3OM3 - chains A and B; structure by X-ray diffraction, 2.60 A resolution.

[Chain A]
Name: Cytochrome c oxidase, aa3 type, subunit I
Organism: Rhodobacter sphaeroides 2.4.1
Notes: EC 1.9.3.1
UniProt: Q3J5A7 (Q3J5A7_RHOS4); numbering as in UniProt (aligned over 17-551)
Sequence (535 residues; numbered 17 to 551; the number before each row is that of its first residue):
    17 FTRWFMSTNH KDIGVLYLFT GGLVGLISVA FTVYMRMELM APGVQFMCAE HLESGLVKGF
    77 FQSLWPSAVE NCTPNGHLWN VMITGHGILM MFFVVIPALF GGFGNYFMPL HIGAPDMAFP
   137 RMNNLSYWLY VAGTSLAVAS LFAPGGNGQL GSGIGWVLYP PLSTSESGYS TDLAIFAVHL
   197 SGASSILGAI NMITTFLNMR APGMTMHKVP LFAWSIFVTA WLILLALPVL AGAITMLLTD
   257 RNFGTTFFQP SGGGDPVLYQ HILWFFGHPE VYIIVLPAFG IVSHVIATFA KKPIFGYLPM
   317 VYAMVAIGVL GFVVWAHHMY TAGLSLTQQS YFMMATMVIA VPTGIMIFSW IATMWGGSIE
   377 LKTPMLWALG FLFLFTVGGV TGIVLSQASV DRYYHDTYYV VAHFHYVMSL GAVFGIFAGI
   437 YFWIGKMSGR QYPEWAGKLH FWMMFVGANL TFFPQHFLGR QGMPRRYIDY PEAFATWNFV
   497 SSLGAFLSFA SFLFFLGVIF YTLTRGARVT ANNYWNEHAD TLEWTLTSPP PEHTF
Differences from the reference sequence: engineered mutation Met362 (Lys in Q3J5A7)
Disulfide bonds: Cys64-Cys88
Covalently attached groups: covalent link His284-Tyr288
Bound ions: Ca2+: Glu54, Ala57, Gly59, Gln61; heme a Fe site 1: His102, His421; Cu+: His284, His333, His334; Mg2+: Asp412 (shared with Glu254(B) of chain B); heme a Fe site 2 near His419 (its only coordinating residue here)
Ligand contacts:
  - heme a (HEA), molecule 1: Leu34, Gly37, Gly38, Gly41, Val45, Thr48, Met51, Arg52, Trp95, Ile99, His102, Gly103, Met106, Met107, Val110, Val111, Ala114, Gly171, Trp172, Tyr414, Val417, Phe420, His421, Met424, Ser425, Val429, Ile432, Phe433, Ile436, Met460, Thr467, Phe468, Gln471, Arg481, Arg482, Tyr483, Ala501, Ser504, Phe508, Phe511
  - heme a (HEA), molecule 2: Trp172, Trp280, Val287, Tyr288, Val291, His333, His334, Tyr336, Thr352, Ile355, Ala356, Thr359, Gly360, Ile361, Ile363, Phe364, Phe391, Thr392, Gly395, Val396, Gly398, Ile399, Leu401, Ser402, Asp407, His411, Val416, His419, Phe420, Val423, Met424, Arg481

[Chain B]
Name: Cytochrome c oxidase subunit 2
Organism: Rhodobacter sphaeroides 2.4.1
Notes: EC 1.9.3.1
UniProt: Q3J5G0 (Q3J5G0_RHOS4); numbering as in UniProt (aligned over 30-281)
Sequence (256 residues; each row starts with the number of its first residue):
    30 LEIIGRPQPG GTGFQPSASP VATQIHWLDG FILVIIAAIT IFVTLLILYA VWRFHEKRNK
    90 VPARFTHNSP LEIAWTIVPI VILVAIGAFS LPVLFNQQEI PEADVTVKVT GYQWYWGYEY
   150 PDEEISFESY MIGSPATGGD NRMSPEVEQQ LIEAGYSRDE FLLATDTAMV VPVNKTVVVQ
   210 VTGADVIHSW TVPAFGVKQD AVPGRLAQLW FRAEREGIFF GQCSELCGIS HAYMPITVKV
   270 VSEEAYAAWL EQHHHH
Differences from the reference sequence: expression tag (282-285)
Bound ions: Cd2+ site 1 near Glu101 (its only coordinating residue here); Cu+ site 1: His217, Cys252, Cys256, Met263; Cu+ site 2: Cys252, Glu254, Cys256, His260; Mg2+: Glu254 (shared with Asp412(A) of chain A); Cd2+ site 2: Glu280, His283, His285
Ligand contacts:
  - heme a (HEA): Ile68, Val72, Pro108, Ile111, Leu112
  - (2S,3R)-heptane-1,2,3-triol (HTH): Asp151, Glu152, Glu153, Ala276, Leu279, Glu280, His283

[Interface between chain A and chain B]
Pairs across the interface (168; chain A residue first):
  Val60(A) with Tyr262(B)
  Val85(A) with Arg171(B), hydrogen bond (backbone-side chain); Met172(B)
  Glu86(A) with Arg171(B), hydrogen bond (backbone-side chain)
  Asn87(A) with Arg171(B)
  Cys88(A) with Arg171(B)
  Thr89(A) with Arg171(B)
  Pro90(A) with Asp169(B); Asn170(B); Tyr262(B)
  Asn91(A) with Ile258(B)
  Gly92(A) with Ile258(B)
  His93(A) with Ile258(B)
  Asn96(A) with Leu255(B); Gly257(B), hydrogen bond (side chain-backbone)
  Asn163(A) with Ile258(B)
  Gln165(A) with Ile258(B)
  Ile170(A) with Leu255(B)
  Gly171(A) with Leu255(B)
  Tyr175(A) with Glu254(B)
  Pro176(A) with Ile216(B)
  Pro177(A) with Asp214(B)
  Leu178(A) with Gln142(B); Val215(B), hydrophobic; Leu255(B); Cys256(B); Gly257(B)
  Pro266(A) with Pro232(B); Gly233(B)
  Asp271(A) with Arg234(B), salt bridge
  Pro272(A) with Pro232(B)
  Val273(A) with Arg234(B)
  Gln276(A) with Ile216(B)
  Lys307(A) with Glu85(B), salt bridge; Pro91(B)
  Lys308(A) with Ala92(B); Phe94(B)
  Pro309(A) with Arg93(B); Thr95(B)
  Ile310(A) with Thr95(B)
  Phe311(A) with Phe94(B), hydrophobic; Thr95(B); His96(B); Asn97(B); Glu101(B); Trp104(B), hydrophobic
  Gly312(A) with Thr95(B), hydrogen bond (backbone-backbone)
  Thr337(A) with Gln228(B), hydrogen bond (backbone-side chain); Asp229(B), hydrogen bond
  Ala338(A) with Asp229(B)
  Gly339(A) with Gln228(B); Arg234(B)
  Leu342(A) with Leu123(B), hydrophobic; Phe124(B), hydrophobic
  Gln345(A) with Leu123(B); Gln127(B), hydrogen bond
  Ser346(A) with Leu120(B); Leu123(B); Phe124(B)
  Met349(A) with Ser119(B)
  Met353(A) with Leu112(B)
  Val357(A) with Ile109(B), hydrophobic; Leu112(B), hydrophobic
  Ile361(A) with Trp104(B); Thr105(B); Pro108(B), hydrophobic
  Ile363(A) with Val72(B), hydrophobic
  Phe364(A) with Trp104(B), hydrophobic
  Ser365(A) with Trp104(B)
  Ala368(A) with Trp104(B), hydrophobic
  Trp371(A) with Leu75(B), hydrophobic; Tyr78(B), hydrophobic; Ala79(B), hydrophobic; Phe83(B); Phe94(B)
  Gly372(A) with Phe83(B); Asn88(B); Pro91(B); Ala92(B), hydrogen bond (backbone-backbone)
  Gly373(A) with Phe83(B); Asn88(B)
  Ser374(A) with Phe83(B); Glu85(B); Asn88(B), hydrogen bond (side chain-backbone); Lys89(B); Pro91(B)
  Ile375(A) with Ala79(B); Val80(B), hydrophobic; Phe83(B), hydrogen bond (backbone-backbone); His84(B); Glu85(B), hydrogen bond (backbone-backbone)
  Glu376(A) with Glu85(B)
  Leu377(A) with Val80(B), hydrophobic
  Leu385(A) with Val80(B), hydrophobic
  Leu388(A) with Ile76(B), hydrophobic
  Phe389(A) with Thr73(B)
  Thr392(A) with Val72(B)
  Val396(A) with Ile65(B), hydrophobic; Thr69(B)
  Val400(A) with Asp58(B); Ile61(B), hydrophobic; Ile65(B), hydrophobic
  Gln403(A) with Ile61(B); Ile115(B); Ser119(B), hydrogen bond
  Ala404(A) with Leu123(B), hydrophobic
  Ser405(A) with Ile54(B); Leu57(B); Ser119(B), hydrogen bond; Val122(B); Leu123(B); Gln126(B), hydrogen bond (backbone-side chain)
  Val406(A) with Leu57(B), hydrophobic
  Arg408(A) with Leu123(B); Gln126(B), hydrogen bond; Gln127(B); Gly225(B); Lys227(B), hydrogen bond (backbone-side chain)
  Tyr409(A) with Phe43(B); Gln44(B), hydrogen bond (side chain-backbone); Pro222(B); Lys227(B), hydrogen bond (backbone-side chain)
  Tyr410(A) with Phe43(B); Asp58(B), hydrogen bond
  His411(A) with Lys227(B), hydrogen bond (backbone-side chain); Glu254(B), salt bridge
  Asp412(A) with Ser253(B); Glu254(B)
  Phe473(A) with Gly40(B); Thr41(B)
  Arg476(A) with Thr41(B), hydrogen bond (side chain-backbone); Gly42(B); Phe43(B); Gln44(B); Asp58(B), salt bridge
  Gln477(A) with Pro36(B); Gln37(B), hydrogen bond (side chain-backbone); Gly40(B); Gly42(B), hydrogen bond (side chain-backbone); Phe43(B), hydrogen bond (side chain-backbone); Gln44(B), hydrogen bond (backbone-side chain)
  Pro480(A) with Gln251(B)
  Arg481(A) with His260(B), hydrogen bond (backbone-side chain)
  Arg482(A) with Glu254(B), salt bridge; Leu255(B); His260(B)
  Tyr483(A) with Gln251(B); Cys252(B), hydrogen bond (side chain-backbone); His260(B), hydrogen bond (side chain-backbone); Ala261(B)
  Ile484(A) with Tyr262(B)
  Asp485(A) with Leu191(B); Ala261(B); Tyr262(B)
  Tyr486(A) with Leu191(B)
  Pro487(A) with Leu191(B); Leu192(B), hydrophobic; Gln251(B)
  Glu488(A) with Asp188(B)
  Ala489(A) with Pro36(B); Gln37(B); Pro38(B); Gly39(B)
  Phe490(A) with Pro36(B), hydrophobic; Gln251(B)
  Trp493(A) with Gly39(B), hydrogen bond (side chain-backbone); Gly40(B), hydrogen bond (side chain-backbone); Thr41(B)
Interface residues without a listed pair, chain A (94 interface residues in all): Gly169, Ser181, Ala306, Pro315, Ala356, Ile367, Met370, Val393, Ile399, Thr413, Gly478, Thr492, His534
Interface residues without a listed pair, chain B (86 interface residues in all): Leu62, Ile68, Gly116, Glu128, Trp143, Phe190, Val226, Val231

[Overview]
94 residues of chain A and 86 residues of chain B are in contact, with 30 hydrogen bonds and 5 salt bridges.
Polar pairs include Asp271(A)-Arg234(B), Lys307(A)-Glu85(B) and His411(A)-Glu254(B). One heme a molecule is
bound between chain A and chain B.
Here chain A is Cytochrome c oxidase, aa3 type, subunit I and chain B is Cytochrome c oxidase subunit 2, both
from Rhodobacter sphaeroides 2.4.1. Entry 3OM3 (Catalytic core subunits (I and II) of cytochrome C oxidase
from Rhodobacter sphaeroides with K362M mutation ...) was determined by X-ray diffraction (same publication as
3OMA, 3OMI and 3OMN).
